7L34 - chains A and C of the 4 polymer chains in the assembly; structure by X-ray diffraction, 1.90 A resolution.

== Chain A ==
Protein: DNA ligase 1
Organism: Homo sapiens
Notes: EC 6.5.1.1
Reference sequence: P18858 (DNLI1_HUMAN); residues 262-906 here = UniProt positions 262-906
Chain sequence (647 residues; row label = number of the first residue in the row):
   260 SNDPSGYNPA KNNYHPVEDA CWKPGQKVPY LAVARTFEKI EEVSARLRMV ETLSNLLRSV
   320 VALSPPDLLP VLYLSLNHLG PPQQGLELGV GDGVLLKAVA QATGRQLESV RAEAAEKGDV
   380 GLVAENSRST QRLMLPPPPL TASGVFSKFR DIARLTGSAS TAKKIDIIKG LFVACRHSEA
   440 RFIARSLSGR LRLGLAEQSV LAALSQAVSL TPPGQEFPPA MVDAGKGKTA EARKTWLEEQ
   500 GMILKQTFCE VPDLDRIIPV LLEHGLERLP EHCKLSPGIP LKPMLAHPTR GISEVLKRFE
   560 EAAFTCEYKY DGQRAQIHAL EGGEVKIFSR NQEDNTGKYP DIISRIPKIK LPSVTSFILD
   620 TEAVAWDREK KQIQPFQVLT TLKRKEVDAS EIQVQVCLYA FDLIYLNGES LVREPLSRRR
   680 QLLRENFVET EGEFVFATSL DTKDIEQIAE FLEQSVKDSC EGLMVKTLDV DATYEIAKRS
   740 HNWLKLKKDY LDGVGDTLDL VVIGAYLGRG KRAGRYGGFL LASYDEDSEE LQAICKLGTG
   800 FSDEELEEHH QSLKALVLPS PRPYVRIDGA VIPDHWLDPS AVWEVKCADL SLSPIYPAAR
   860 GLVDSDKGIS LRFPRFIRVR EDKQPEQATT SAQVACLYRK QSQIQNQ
Not modelled in the structure: 387-390, 901-906
Sequence notes: expression tag (260-261); engineered mutation Leu641 (Arg in P18858)
Ligand contacts: adenosine monophosphate (AMP): Ala545, Glu566, Tyr567, Lys568, Tyr569, Arg573, Arg589, Glu621, Phe660, Ala696, Met723, Lys725, Trp742, Lys744, Lys746
What the authors report for this chain:
  - disease-associated variants - R641L (1.6-fold): unchanged binding to ligatable substrate
  - disease-associated variants - R641L (22-fold): decreased catalytic activity on DNA substrate
  - disease-associated variants - R641L (40-50-fold): decreased binding to magnesium ion
  - conformationally variable residues (loop rearrangement): Lys642, Arg643, Lys644
  - contacts within the chain: Leu641-Val653 (hydrophobic contact), Leu641-Val655 (hydrophobic contact)
  - mutagenesis - E346A/E592A/R641L (20-30-fold), E346A/E592A/R771W (20-30-fold): increased catalytic activity

== Chain C ==
Molecule: 7-nt DNA strand
Sequence (7 nucleotides; numbered 1 to 7; the number before each row is that of its first residue):
     1 GTCGGAC
Glycans and other covalent adducts: adenosine monophosphate (AMP) linked to DG1

== Interface between chain A and chain C ==
Pairs across the interface - 25 pairs, chain A then chain C:
  Ser303(A) with DA6(C), phosphate contact; DC7(C), hydrogen bond to the phosphate
  Ala304(A) with DC7(C), sugar contact
  Arg549(A) with DC3(C), salt bridge to the phosphate
  Lys568(A) with DG1(C), salt bridge to the phosphate
  Arg589(A) with DG1(C), salt bridge to the phosphate
  Lys744(A) with DT2(C), salt bridge to the phosphate
  Lys746(A) with DG1(C), phosphate contact; DT2(C), salt bridge to the phosphate
  Tyr749(A) with DT2(C), hydrogen bond to the phosphate; DC3(C), phosphate contact
  Lys770(A) with DG4(C), base contact
  Thr798(A) with DT2(C), hydrogen bond to the base; DC3(C), hydrogen bond to the sugar
  Gly799(A) with DC3(C), phosphate contact; DG4(C), phosphate contact
  Phe800(A) with DG4(C), sugar contact
  Ser801(A) with DG4(C), phosphate contact; DG5(C), phosphate contact
  Asp802(A) with DG4(C), phosphate contact; DG5(C), hydrogen bond to the phosphate
  Phe872(A) with DG1(C), sugar contact; DT2(C), sugar contact
  Arg874(A) with DT2(C), hydrogen bond to the phosphate; DC3(C), salt bridge to the phosphate
Also at the interface, not in a pair above, chain A (18 interface residues in all): Glu720, Glu803

== Summary ==
18 residues of chain A face 7 of chain C across their interface, with 6 hydrogen bonds and 6 salt bridges.
Among the polar pairs are Thr798(A)-DT2(C), Thr798(A)-DC3(C) and Ser303(A)-DC7(C). Chain A binds adenosine
monophosphate. From the paper: E346A/E592A/R641L and E346A/E592A/R771W of chain A increase catalytic activity;
conformational variability at Lys642(A), Arg643(A) and Lys644(A).
Here chain A is DNA ligase 1 (Homo sapiens) and chain C is a 7-nt DNA strand. Entry 7L34 (Human DNA Ligase 1 -
R641L nicked DNA complex) was determined by X-ray diffraction, deposited together with 7L35.
